Entry 7AOI (electron microscopy, 3.50 A resolution); this record covers chains AA and AX of the 83 polymer chains in the assembly.

[Chain AA]
Molecule: mt-LSU rRNA
Source organism: Trypanosoma brucei
Sequence (758 nucleotides; row label = number of the first residue in the row; note: 418 numbers in that range are skipped by the numbering (no residue carries them; nothing is unmodelled there)):
     1 AUUUUACCAA UUAAGAAGAA UAUUAUAAUA AUGGGUGUCU UAUAUUUUAA AUAAAUAUUU
    61 AAAUUCCGUG UAGUAAAUUU AUUAUUUGUA UUAUUUAUAU AAUAGGUGUA UUAUAUUUAA
   121 AUUUUAAAUU UGUUGUUUUA UAUUUAGAUA CAUAUUUAUA GAUUAAUAUA UUUAAAUAAU
   181 AUUUUAAAAU UUAUUGAACU GUAAU
   254 GUUACAGUUG U
   270 AUGUACCAAA UAAAUAUAGU AAGAUUAUUU UAGUUGAAUU AAUAAAUAAA UAUUUAUUUU
   330 UCUUUGUAAA UAUUAUGAAC AAUUUAA
   369 UUAACUAAAA UG
   404 UUUGAAUAUU
   445 UAUUUU
   456 UAUAUUUUUA GUAGGUAAAU GAAAAGUAUA AAUGGAUAUA ACUUAAUAUU UAAUAUUUGU
   516 UUAAUGAAAA GUAUUUUAU
   541 AUUGUAUAGU AUUAUUAUAG UGUAUAGUUU UUUAAAAAUA UA
   591 GUUA
   796 AAUAAAGUAU GAAUUAAUAU CAAAAUUUUA AUAAAAAUUA AAAAAUUAAA AUAGGGCAAG
   856 UCCUACUCUC CUUUACAAAG AGAACAUU
   887 AUAUGUAAUU GUAUGUUUGA UUGGGGCAAU ACUAUAUUUA UUUAUAUAGC AUAAGAACUA
   947 UAUUCUUUGA AAUUAUAAAA G
   972 GAGCAGGUUA ACAAGCAU
  1001 GUGUUUCAUC GUC
  1071 UCGUUGUAAA GCAGAUUUGU
  1095 AUAUUUAAUU UUUAUAAUUA AUAAUAAUUA AUAUAAGUAC GCAAGGAUUG AUUAUUGAAA
  1155 AAAGAAAGAA GAAUAUAAUU UA

[Chain AX]
Molecule: Ribosomal protein L23
Source organism: Trypanosoma brucei
UniProtKB: A0A3L6KW11 (A0A3L6KW11_9TRYP); numbering as in UniProt (aligned over 64-228)
Chain sequence (165 residues; row label = number of the first residue in the row):
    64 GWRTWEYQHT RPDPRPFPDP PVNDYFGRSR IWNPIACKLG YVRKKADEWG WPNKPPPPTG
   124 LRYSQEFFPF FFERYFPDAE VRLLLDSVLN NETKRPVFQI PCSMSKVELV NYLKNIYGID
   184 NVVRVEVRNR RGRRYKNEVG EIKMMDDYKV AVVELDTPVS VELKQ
Differences from the reference sequence: variant Tyr126 (His in A0A3L6KW11)

[Chain AA / chain AX interface]
Residue-residue contacts (71):
  G33(AA) with Lys101(AX), base contact
  G35(AA) with Pro83(AX), base contact; Pro84(AX), base contact; Val85(AX), base contact; Cys100(AX), phosphate contact; Leu102(AX), sugar contact
  U36(AA) with Val85(AX), base contact; Cys100(AX), phosphate contact; Arg106(AX), sugar contact
  G37(AA) with Phe89(AX), base contact; Arg93(AX), hydrogen bond to the sugar; Arg106(AX), salt bridge to the phosphate; Lys206(AX), base contact; Met207(AX), hydrogen bond to the base; Met208(AX), hydrogen bond to the base; Asp209(AX), base contact
  U38(AA) with Arg93(AX), salt bridge to the phosphate; Trp95(AX), phosphate contact; Gly103(AX), sugar contact; Arg106(AX), hydrogen bond to the base
  C39(AA) with Trp95(AX), phosphate contact; Lys107(AX), hydrogen bond to the phosphate
  U40(AA) with Lys107(AX), hydrogen bond to the phosphate
  U41(AA) with Tyr104(AX), phosphate contact
  A42(AA) with Tyr104(AX), hydrogen bond to the base
  A53(AA) with His72(AX), sugar contact
  A54(AA) with His72(AX), phosphate contact; Arg74(AX), base contact
  A55(AA) with His72(AX), salt bridge to the phosphate
  U56(AA) with His72(AX), stacking on the base
  U191(AA) with Trp65(AX), base contact
  A281(AA) with Arg78(AX), sugar contact
  A282(AA) with Arg78(AX), phosphate contact
  A283(AA) with Trp65(AX), hydrogen bond to the sugar; Tyr70(AX), sugar contact
  U284(AA) with Trp65(AX), phosphate contact; Arg66(AX), hydrogen bond to the phosphate; Tyr70(AX), hydrogen bond to the phosphate
  A285(AA) with Arg66(AX), salt bridge to the phosphate
  U527(AA) with Tyr88(AX), hydrogen bond to the sugar; Arg91(AX), sugar contact; Ser92(AX), hydrogen bond to the sugar
  A528(AA) with Tyr88(AX), hydrogen bond to the phosphate; Gly90(AX), phosphate contact; Arg91(AX), hydrogen bond to the phosphate; Arg197(AX), salt bridge to the phosphate
  U529(AA) with Arg196(AX), hydrogen bond to the sugar; Arg197(AX), hydrogen bond to the base
  U530(AA) with Arg91(AX), base contact; Arg193(AX), base contact
  U532(AA) with Leu147(AX), sugar contact; Ser150(AX), hydrogen bond to the base; Val160(AX), sugar contact; Gln162(AX), hydrogen bond to the phosphate; Arg191(AX), hydrogen bond to the phosphate; Tyr211(AX), hydrogen bond to the phosphate
  A533(AA) with Arg191(AX), salt bridge to the phosphate; Arg193(AX), salt bridge to the phosphate
  U534(AA) with Arg191(AX), salt bridge to the phosphate; Arg193(AX), base contact
  A541(AA) with Ser168(AX), hydrogen bond to the phosphate; Lys169(AX), salt bridge to the phosphate
  U542(AA) with Ser168(AX), hydrogen bond to the phosphate; Lys169(AX), hydrogen bond to the phosphate
  U543(AA) with Val190(AX), phosphate contact; Asn192(AX), hydrogen bond to the phosphate; Lys212(AX), salt bridge to the phosphate
  G544(AA) with Asn192(AX), hydrogen bond to the phosphate
  U545(AA) with Arg91(AX), salt bridge to the phosphate
  A546(AA) with Arg91(AX), salt bridge to the phosphate
  U547(AA) with Arg91(AX), hydrogen bond to the base
Interface residues without a listed pair, chain AA (36 interface residues in all): U32, U192, U531
Interface residues without a listed pair, chain AX (48 interface residues in all): Gln71, Thr73, Ala99, Asp149, Cys165, Tyr198, Val213

[Overview]
Chain AA and chain AX form an interface of 36 and 48 residues respectively; the contacts include 26 hydrogen
bonds, 12 salt bridges and 1 aromatic stacking contact. Polar pairs include G37(AA)-Met207(AX),
G37(AA)-Met208(AX) and U38(AA)-Arg106(AX).
Here chain AA is mt-LSU rRNA and chain AX is Ribosomal protein L23, both from Trypanosoma brucei. Entry 7AOI
(Trypanosoma brucei mitochondrial ribosome large subunit assembly intermediate) was determined by electron
microscopy.
